Entry 3C2K (X-ray diffraction, 2.40 A resolution); this record covers chains P and A of the 4 polymer chains in the assembly.

[Chain P]
Molecule: 10-nt DNA strand
Sequence (10 nucleotides; row label = number of the first residue in the row):
     1 GCTGATGCGC
Bound ions: Na+: DG9 (shared with Thr101(A), Val103(A), Ile106(A) of chain A); Mn2+: DC10 (together with DUP) (shared with Asp190(A), Asp192(A), Asp256(A) of chain A)

[Chain A]
Protein: DNA polymerase beta
From: Homo sapiens
Notes: EC 2.7.7.7, 4.2.99.-
UniProtKB: P06746 (DPOLB_HUMAN); residues 1-335 here = UniProt positions 1-335
Sequence (335 residues; numbered 1 to 335; the number before each row is that of its first residue):
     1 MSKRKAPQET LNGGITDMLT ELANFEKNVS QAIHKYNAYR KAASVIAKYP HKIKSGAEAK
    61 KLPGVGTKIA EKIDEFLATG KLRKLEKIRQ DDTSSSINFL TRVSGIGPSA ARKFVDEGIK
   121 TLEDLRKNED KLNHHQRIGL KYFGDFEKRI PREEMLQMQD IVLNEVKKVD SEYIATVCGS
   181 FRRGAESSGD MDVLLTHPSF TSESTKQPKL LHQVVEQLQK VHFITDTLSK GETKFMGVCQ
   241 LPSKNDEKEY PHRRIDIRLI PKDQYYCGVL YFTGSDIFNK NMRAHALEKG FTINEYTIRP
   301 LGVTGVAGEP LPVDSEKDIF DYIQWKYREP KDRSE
Disordered / not traced: 1-9
Bound ions: Na+ site 1: Lys60, Leu62, Val65 (shared with 1 residue of chain D); Na+ site 2: Thr101, Val103, Ile106 (shared with DG9(P) of chain P); Mn2+ site 1 near Asp145 (its only coordinating residue here); Mn2+ site 2: Asp190, Asp192, Asp256 (together with DUP) (shared with DC10(P) of chain P); Mn2+ site 3: Asp190, Asp192 (together with DUP)
Ligand contacts: DUP (2'-deoxyuridine 5'-alpha,beta-imido-triphosphate): Arg149, Gly179, Ser180, Arg183, Ser188, Gly189, Asp190, Asp192, Asp256, Tyr271, Phe272, Thr273, Gly274, Ser275, Asp276, Asn279
Curated features (UniProtKB/Swiss-Prot):
  - region: Arg183 to Asp192 (DNA-binding)
  - active site: Lys72 (Nucleophile)
  - binding site (K(+)): Lys60, Leu62, Val65, Thr101, Val103, Ile106
  - binding site (Na(+)): Lys60, Leu62, Val65, Thr101, Val103, Ile106
  - binding site (dATP): Arg149, Ser180, Arg183, Gly189, Asp190
  - binding site (dCTP): Arg149, Ser180, Arg183, Gly189, Asp190
  - binding site (dGTP): Arg149, Ser180, Arg183, Gly189, Asp190, Asp192
  - binding site (dTTP): Arg149, Ser180, Arg183, Gly189, Asp190
  - binding site (Mg(2+)): Asp190, Asp192, Asp256
  - modified residue: Lys72 (N6-acetyllysine), Arg83 (Omega-N-methylarginine), Arg152 (Omega-N-methylarginine)
  - cross-link (Glycyl lysine isopeptide (Lys-Gly)): Lys41 (interchain with G-Cter in ubiquitin), Lys61 (interchain with G-Cter in ubiquitin), Lys81 (interchain with G-Cter in ubiquitin)
  - natural variant: Leu22 (L22P: Found in a gastric cancer sample; uncertain significance), Tyr39 (Y39C: Found in a gastric cancer sample; uncertain significance), Gly118 (G118V: Decreased DNA-directed DNA polymerase activity), Arg137 (R137Q: Decreased function in base-excision repair), Arg149 (R149I: Decreased DNA-directed DNA polymerase activity), Asp160 (D160N: Found in a gastric cancer sample; uncertain significance), Cys239 (C239R: Found in a gastric cancer sample; uncertain significance), Lys289 (K289M: Found in a colon cancer sample; uncertain significance), Asn294 (N294D: Found in a gastric cancer sample; uncertain significance), Glu295 (E295K: Found in a gastric cancer sample; uncertain significance)
  - mutagenesis: Phe25 (F25W: No effect on 5'-dRP lyase activity. Decreased ssDNA binding), His34 (H34G: Decreased 5'-dRP lyase activity. Decreased ssDNA binding), Lys35 (K35A: Decreased 5'-dRP lyase activity. Decreased ssDNA binding. Loss of 5'-dRP lyase activity; when associated with A-68 and A-72. Decreased ssDNA binding; when associated with A-68 and A-72 ...), Tyr39 (Y39F: No effect on 5'-dRP lyase activity; Y39Q: Abolishes DNA polymerase and 5'-dRP lyase activity), Lys41 (K41R: Abolishes ubiquitination; when associated with R-61 and R-81), Lys60 (K60A: Decreased 5'-dRP lyase activity. Decreased ssDNA binding), Lys61 (K61R: Abolishes ubiquitination; when associated with R-41 and R-81), Lys68 (K68A: No effect on 5'-dRP lyase activity. Decreased ssDNA binding. Loss of 5'-dRP lyase activity; when associated with A-35 and A-72. Decreased ssDNA binding; when associated with A-35 and A-72 ...), Glu71 (E71Q: No effect on 5'-dRP lyase activity. No effect on structure shown by circular dichroism. No effect on ssDNA binding), Lys72 (K72A: Severely reduced 5'-dRP lyase activity. Does not affect ssDNA binding. Loss of 5'-dRP lyase activity; when associated with A-35 and A-68. Decreased ssDNA binding ...), Glu75 (E75A: Slightly decreased 5'-dRP lyase activity. Decreased ssDNA binding. No effect on structure shown by circular dichroism), Lys81 (K81R: Abolishes ubiquitination; when associated with R-41 and R-61), 5 further mutagenesis entries in UniProt
What the authors report for this chain:
  - binding site for DUP: Asn279

[Chain P / chain A interface]
Residue-residue contacts - 18 pairs, chain P then chain A:
  DG7(P) - Ser109(A)  phosphate contact
  DC8(P) - Gly105(A)  phosphate contact
  DC8(P) - Ile106(A)  phosphate contact
  DC8(P) - Gly107(A)  hydrogen bond to the phosphate
  DC8(P) - Pro108(A)  phosphate contact
  DC8(P) - Ser109(A)  hydrogen bond to the phosphate
  DC8(P) - Ala110(A)  hydrogen bond to the phosphate
  DG9(P) - Val103(A)  phosphate contact
  DG9(P) - Ser104(A)  phosphate contact
  DG9(P) - Gly105(A)  hydrogen bond to the phosphate
  DG9(P) - Ile106(A)  phosphate contact
  DG9(P) - Gly107(A)  phosphate contact
  DG9(P) - His135(A)  sugar contact
  DG9(P) - Met236(A)  phosphate contact
  DC10(P) - Asp192(A)  phosphate contact
  DC10(P) - Arg254(A)  salt bridge to the phosphate
  DC10(P) - Asp256(A)  phosphate contact
  DC10(P) - Tyr271(A)  hydrogen bond to the base
Other interface residues (no listed pair), chain A (16 interface residues in all): Asp190, Phe272

[In short]
Chain P and chain A form an interface of 4 and 16 residues respectively, with 5 hydrogen bonds and 1 salt
bridge. Among the polar pairs are DC10(P)-Tyr271(A), DC8(P)-Gly107(A) and DC8(P)-Ser109(A). Chain A binds
compound DUP. From the paper: a binding site for DUP at Asn279(A).
Chain P is a 10-nt DNA strand and chain A is DNA polymerase beta (Homo sapiens); the structure, DNA POLYMERASE
BETA with a gapped DNA substrate and DUMPNPP with Manganese in the active site, was determined by X-ray
diffraction together with 3C2L and 3C2M from the same study.
